8Y98 - chains A and D of the 4 polymer chains in the assembly; structure by X-ray diffraction, 2.31 A resolution.

Chain A:
Molecule: DegT/DnrJ/EryC1/StrS family aminotransferase
From: Serratia sp. ATCC 39006
UniProtKB: A0A2I5TIB4 (A0A2I5TIB4_SERS3); residues 1-437 here = UniProt positions 1-437
Chain sequence (443 residues; numbered 1 to 443; the number before each row is that of its first residue):
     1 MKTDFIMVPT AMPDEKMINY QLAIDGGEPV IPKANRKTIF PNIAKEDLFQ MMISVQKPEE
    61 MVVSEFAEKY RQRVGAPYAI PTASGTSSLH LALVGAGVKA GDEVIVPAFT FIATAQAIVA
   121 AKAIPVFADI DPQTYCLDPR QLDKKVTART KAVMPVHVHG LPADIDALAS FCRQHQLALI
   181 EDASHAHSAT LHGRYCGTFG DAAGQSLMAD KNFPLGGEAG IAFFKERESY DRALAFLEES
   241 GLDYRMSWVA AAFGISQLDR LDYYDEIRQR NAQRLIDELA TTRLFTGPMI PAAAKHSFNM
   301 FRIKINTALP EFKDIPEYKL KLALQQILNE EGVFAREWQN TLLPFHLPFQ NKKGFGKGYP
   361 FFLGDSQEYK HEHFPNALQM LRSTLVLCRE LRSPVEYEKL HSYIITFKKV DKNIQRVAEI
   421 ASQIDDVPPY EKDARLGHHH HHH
Disordered / not traced: 429-443
Differences from the reference sequence: expression tag (438-443)
Ligand contacts: PGU (N-({3-hydroxy-2-methyl-5-[(phosphonooxy)methyl]pyridin-4-yl}methyl)-L-glutamic acid): Ser-84, Gly-85, Thr-86, Leu-89, Thr-110, Phe-111, Ala-113, Thr-114, Val-156, Asp-182, Ser-184, His-185, Ser-206, Met-208, Asp-210, Lys-211, Glu-218, Ala-219, Asn-299, Met-300, Trp-338, Arg-392

Chain D:
Molecule: DegT/DnrJ/EryC1/StrS aminotransferase
From: Serratia sp. ATCC 39006
UniProtKB: A0A2I5T5Y7 (A0A2I5T5Y7_SERS3); numbering as in UniProt (aligned over 2-211)
Chain sequence (218 residues; row label = number of the first residue in the row; numbering starts at 0):
     0 MGISKTSSDL SEQLFQVSFV LARVLTSGII MSIEKNENEL KGLENILKKT SSKQYAVTFN
    60 SISGAVIGSL WGQDIVYGEA TNQQSLDEQQ EKLFKWLGIG HSSLLPEPYT LHAINWGNIS
   120 NLQKITHEEA HVTLLDFTKL GFGPCAVLLT NNETIYKKSE RLKIFGAFDL RTMWTQRETE
   180 KEIKPGLQFN FRLSPLVGAC IKMALIKMGL NKHHHHHH
Disordered / not traced: 0-10, 172-179, 211-217
Differences from the reference sequence: initiating methionine (0); expression tag (1, 212-217)
Ligand contacts: PGU (N-({3-hydroxy-2-methyl-5-[(phosphonooxy)methyl]pyridin-4-yl}methyl)-L-glutamic acid): Ile-32, Phe-164, Asn-189, Arg-191

Interface between chain A and chain D:
Pairs across the interface (12; chain A residue first):
  Lys-45(A) / Leu-24(D)  hydrogen bond (side chain-backbone)
  Lys-45(A) / Thr-25(D)  hydrogen bond (side chain-backbone)
  Phe-49(A) / Phe-18(D)  hydrophobic
  Phe-49(A) / Ala-21(D)  hydrophobic
  Phe-49(A) / Arg-22(D)
  Phe-49(A) / Thr-25(D)
  Met-52(A) / Phe-14(D)
  Met-52(A) / Ser-17(D)
  Met-52(A) / Phe-18(D)
  Met-52(A) / Ala-21(D)  hydrophobic
  Gln-56(A) / Phe-14(D)
  Gln-56(A) / Phe-18(D)
Interface residues without a listed pair, chain A (7 interface residues in all): Glu-46, Ile-53, Val-55
Interface residues without a listed pair, chain D (9 interface residues in all): Ser-26, Gly-27

In short:
Chain A and chain D form an interface of 7 and 9 residues respectively; the contacts include 2 hydrogen bonds.
Polar contacts include Lys-45(A)/Leu-24(D) and Lys-45(A)/Thr-25(D). Bound to chain A: compound PGU. Bound to
chain D: compound PGU.
Chain A is DegT/DnrJ/EryC1/StrS family aminotransferase and chain D is DegT/DnrJ/EryC1/StrS aminotransferase,
both from Serratia sp. ATCC 39006; the structure, Crystal structure of a heterooligomeric aminotransferase
from Serratia sp. ATCC 39006, PPE-bound form, was determined by X-ray diffraction (same publication as 8Y96
and 8Y97).
